Entry 8XL6 (electron microscopy, 2.29 A resolution); this record covers chains F and L of the 12 polymer chains in the assembly.

== Chain F (and L) ==
Name: Methylcrotonoyl-CoA carboxylase beta chain, mitochondrial
Source organism: Homo sapiens
Notes: EC 6.4.1.4; chain L of this document is another copy of the same molecule, construct and numbering; everything in this record applies to it too
Reference sequence: Q9HCC0 (MCCB_HUMAN); residue numbers follow UniProt; this construct covers 1-563
Amino-acid sequence (563 residues; each row starts with the number of its first residue):
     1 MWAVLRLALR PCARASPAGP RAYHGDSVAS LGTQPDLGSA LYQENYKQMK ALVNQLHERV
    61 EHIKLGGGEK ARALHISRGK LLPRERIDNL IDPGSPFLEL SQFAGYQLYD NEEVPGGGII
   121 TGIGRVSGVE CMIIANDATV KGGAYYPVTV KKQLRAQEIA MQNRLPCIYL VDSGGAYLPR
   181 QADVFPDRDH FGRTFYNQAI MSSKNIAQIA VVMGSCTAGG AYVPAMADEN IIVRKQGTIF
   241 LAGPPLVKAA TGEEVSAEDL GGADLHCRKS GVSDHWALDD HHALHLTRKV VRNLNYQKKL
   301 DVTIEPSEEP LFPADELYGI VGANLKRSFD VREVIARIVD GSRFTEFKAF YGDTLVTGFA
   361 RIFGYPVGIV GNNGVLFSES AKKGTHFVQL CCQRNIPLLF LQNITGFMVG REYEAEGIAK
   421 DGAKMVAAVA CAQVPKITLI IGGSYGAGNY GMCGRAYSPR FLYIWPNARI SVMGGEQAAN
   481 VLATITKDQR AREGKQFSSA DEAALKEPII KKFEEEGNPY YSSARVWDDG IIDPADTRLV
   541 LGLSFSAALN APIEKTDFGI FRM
Not modelled in the structure: 1-22
Small-molecule neighbours: biotin (BTN): Val375, Thr405, Gly406, Phe407, Met408, Val409, Glu476, Gln477, Asn480
Curated features (UniProtKB/Swiss-Prot):
  - region: Arg343 to Asn372 (Acyl-CoA binding)
  - modified residue: Lys70 (N6-acetyllysine), Lys141 (N6-succinyllysine), Lys495 (N6-acetyllysine), Lys511 (N6-acetyllysine)
  - natural variant: Ser39 (S39F: In MCC2D), Gly68 (G68V: In MCC2D; uncertain significance), Glu99 (E99Q: In MCC2D), Ser101 (S101F: In MCC2D), Gly105 (G105R: In MCC2D; uncertain significance), Gly118 (deletion: In MCC2D), Cys131 (C131F: In MCC2D), Thr139 (T139I: In MCC2D), Tyr146 (Y146N: In MCC2D), Lys152 (K152T: In MCC2D), Arg155 (R155Q: In MCC2D; R155W: In MCC2D), Asn163 (N163D: In MCC2D; uncertain significance), 42 further natural variant entries in UniProt
What the authors report for this chain:
  - catalytic residues: Ala447, Gly448 (citing earlier work)

== Interface between chain F and chain L ==
Residue-residue contacts (150; chain F residue first):
  Lys151(F) - Asp187(L)  salt bridge
  Leu178(F) - Lys512(L)  hydrogen bond (backbone-side chain)
  Pro179(F) - Lys512(L)
  Gln181(F) - Val472(L)  hydrogen bond (side chain-backbone)
  Gln181(F) - Lys512(L)
  Gln181(F) - Phe513(L)
  Phe185(F) - Gly446(L)
  Phe185(F) - Asn449(L)
  Phe185(F) - Tyr450(L)
  Phe185(F) - Ser471(L)
  Phe185(F) - Val472(L)
  Pro186(F) - Arg455(L)
  Pro186(F) - Ile470(L)  hydrophobic
  Pro186(F) - Trp527(L)  hydrophobic
  Asp187(F) - Lys151(L)  salt bridge
  Asp187(F) - Arg455(L)
  Asp187(F) - Ala456(L)
  Asp187(F) - Trp527(L)  hydrogen bond
  Arg188(F) - Glu158(L)
  Arg188(F) - Asp189(L)  salt bridge
  Arg188(F) - Arg455(L)
  Arg188(F) - Ala456(L)
  Asp189(F) - Arg188(L)  salt bridge
  Phe191(F) - Tyr450(L)
  Gly192(F) - Tyr450(L)
  Gly192(F) - Ala456(L)
  Gly192(F) - Tyr457(L)  hydrogen bond (backbone-side chain)
  Arg193(F) - Ala456(L)  hydrogen bond (side chain-backbone)
  Arg193(F) - Ser458(L)  hydrogen bond
  Phe195(F) - Tyr450(L)  hydrophobic
  Phe195(F) - Tyr457(L)
  Tyr196(F) - Ala430(L)
  Tyr196(F) - Ala456(L)
  Tyr196(F) - Tyr457(L)
  Ala199(F) - Ala430(L)  hydrophobic
  Ala199(F) - Cys431(L)  hydrogen bond (backbone-side chain)
  Ile200(F) - Ala430(L)
  Ser202(F) - Gly559(L)
  Ser203(F) - Cys431(L)
  Ser203(F) - Asp557(L)
  Ser203(F) - Phe558(L)
  Ser203(F) - Gly559(L)
  Ala218(F) - Ala447(L)
  Tyr222(F) - Phe407(L)
  Tyr222(F) - Gly422(L)
  Tyr222(F) - Val426(L)  hydrophobic
  Ala225(F) - Ala423(L)  hydrophobic
  Ala225(F) - Arg562(L)
  Met226(F) - Ala423(L)  hydrophobic
  Met226(F) - Val426(L)  hydrophobic
  Met226(F) - Ala427(L)  hydrophobic
  Ala227(F) - Arg562(L)  hydrogen bond (backbone-side chain)
  Asp228(F) - Ile560(L)
  Phe240(F) - Glu414(L)
  Leu241(F) - Phe407(L)  hydrophobic
  Leu241(F) - Glu414(L)  hydrogen bond (backbone-side chain)
  Leu241(F) - Ile418(L)
  Leu241(F) - Ala419(L)  hydrophobic
  Ala242(F) - Val409(L)  hydrophobic
  Ala242(F) - Glu414(L)
  Pro245(F) - Ile485(L)  hydrophobic
  Leu246(F) - Val409(L)  hydrophobic
  Leu246(F) - Gln477(L)
  Leu246(F) - Val481(L)  hydrophobic
  Val247(F) - Val409(L)  hydrophobic
  Ala250(F) - Val409(L)  hydrophobic
  Glu253(F) - Arg411(L)  salt bridge
  Val255(F) - Arg411(L)
  Leu260(F) - Arg411(L)
  Leu260(F) - Glu414(L)
  Leu265(F) - Glu414(L)
  Ser270(F) - Ala415(L)
  Ser270(F) - Gly417(L)
  Ser270(F) - Lys420(L)
  Gly271(F) - Lys420(L)  hydrogen bond (backbone-side chain)
  Gly271(F) - Arg562(L)  hydrogen bond (backbone-side chain)
  Val272(F) - Arg562(L)  hydrogen bond (backbone-side chain)
  Asp274(F) - Arg562(L)  salt bridge
  Phe407(F) - Tyr222(L)
  Phe407(F) - Leu241(L)  hydrophobic
  Val409(F) - Ala242(L)  hydrophobic
  Val409(F) - Leu246(L)  hydrophobic
  Val409(F) - Val247(L)  hydrophobic
  Val409(F) - Ala250(L)  hydrophobic
  Arg411(F) - Glu253(L)  salt bridge
  Arg411(F) - Val255(L)
  Arg411(F) - Leu260(L)
  Glu414(F) - Phe240(L)
  Glu414(F) - Leu241(L)  hydrogen bond (side chain-backbone)
  Glu414(F) - Ala242(L)
  Glu414(F) - Leu260(L)
  Ala415(F) - Ser270(L)
  Gly417(F) - Ser270(L)
  Ile418(F) - Leu241(L)
  Ala419(F) - Leu241(L)  hydrophobic
  Lys420(F) - Ser270(L)
  Lys420(F) - Gly271(L)  hydrogen bond (side chain-backbone)
  Gly422(F) - Tyr222(L)
  Ala423(F) - Ala225(L)  hydrophobic
  Ala423(F) - Met226(L)  hydrophobic
  Val426(F) - Tyr222(L)  hydrophobic
  Val426(F) - Met226(L)  hydrophobic
  Ala427(F) - Met226(L)  hydrophobic
  Ala430(F) - Tyr196(L)
  Ala430(F) - Ala199(L)  hydrophobic
  Ala430(F) - Ile200(L)
  Cys431(F) - Ala199(L)  hydrogen bond (side chain-backbone)
  Cys431(F) - Ser203(L)
  Gly446(F) - Phe185(L)
  Ala447(F) - Ala218(L)
  Ala447(F) - Tyr222(L)
  Asn449(F) - Phe185(L)
  Tyr450(F) - Phe185(L)
  Tyr450(F) - Phe191(L)
  Tyr450(F) - Gly192(L)
  Tyr450(F) - Phe195(L)  hydrophobic
  Arg455(F) - Pro186(L)
  Arg455(F) - Asp187(L)
  Arg455(F) - Arg188(L)
  Ala456(F) - Asp187(L)
  Ala456(F) - Arg188(L)
  Ala456(F) - Gly192(L)
  Ala456(F) - Arg193(L)  hydrogen bond (backbone-side chain)
  Ala456(F) - Tyr196(L)
  Tyr457(F) - Gly192(L)  hydrogen bond (side chain-backbone)
  Tyr457(F) - Phe195(L)
  Tyr457(F) - Tyr196(L)
  Ser458(F) - Arg193(L)  hydrogen bond
  Ile470(F) - Pro186(L)  hydrophobic
  Ser471(F) - Phe185(L)
  Val472(F) - Gln181(L)  hydrogen bond (backbone-side chain)
  Val472(F) - Phe185(L)
  Gln477(F) - Leu246(L)
  Val481(F) - Leu246(L)  hydrophobic
  Ile485(F) - Pro245(L)  hydrophobic
  Lys512(F) - Leu178(L)  hydrogen bond (side chain-backbone)
  Lys512(F) - Pro179(L)
  Lys512(F) - Gln181(L)
  Phe513(F) - Gln181(L)
  Trp527(F) - Pro186(L)  hydrophobic
  Trp527(F) - Asp187(L)  hydrogen bond
  Asp557(F) - Ser203(L)
  Gly559(F) - Ser202(L)
  Gly559(F) - Ser203(L)
  Ile560(F) - Asp228(L)
  Arg562(F) - Ala225(L)
  Arg562(F) - Ala227(L)  hydrogen bond (side chain-backbone)
  Arg562(F) - Gly271(L)  hydrogen bond (side chain-backbone)
  Arg562(F) - Val272(L)  hydrogen bond (side chain-backbone)
  Arg562(F) - Asp274(L)  salt bridge
Other interface residues (no listed pair), chain F (94 interface residues in all): Glu158, Ala182, His190, Glu229, Asn230, Ala249, Thr251, Asp259, His266, Lys269, Ser273, Gly410, Glu416, Ser444, Thr484, Glu516, Tyr521, Val526, Phe558
Other interface residues (no listed pair), chain L (94 interface residues in all): Ala182, His190, Glu229, Asn230, Ala249, Thr251, Asp259, Leu265, His266, Lys269, Ser273, Gly410, Glu416, Ser444, Thr484, Glu516, Tyr521, Val526

== In short ==
The chain F/chain L interface involves 94 residues from each chain, with 24 hydrogen bonds and 8 salt bridges.
Polar pairs include Lys151(F)-Asp187(L), Arg188(F)-Asp189(L) and Glu253(F)-Arg411(L). Bound to chain F:
biotin. From the paper: catalytic residues Ala447(F) and Gly448(F).
Both chains are Methylcrotonoyl-CoA carboxylase beta chain, mitochondrial (Homo sapiens). Entry 8XL6
(Structure of human 3-methylcrotonyl-CoA carboxylase at apo-state (MCC-Apo)) was determined by electron
microscopy (same publication as 8XL3, 8XL4, 8XL5, 8XL7 and 8XL8).
